5I5K - chains B and L of the 3 polymer chains in the assembly; structure by X-ray diffraction, 4.20 A resolution (low resolution: residue-level contacts below are approximate; hydrogen-bond / salt-bridge calls are withheld).

Chain B:
Molecule: Complement C5
Organism: Homo sapiens
Reference sequence: P01031 (CO5_HUMAN); residues 1-1676 here = UniProt positions 1-1676
Amino-acid sequence (1676 residues; row label = number of the first residue in the row):
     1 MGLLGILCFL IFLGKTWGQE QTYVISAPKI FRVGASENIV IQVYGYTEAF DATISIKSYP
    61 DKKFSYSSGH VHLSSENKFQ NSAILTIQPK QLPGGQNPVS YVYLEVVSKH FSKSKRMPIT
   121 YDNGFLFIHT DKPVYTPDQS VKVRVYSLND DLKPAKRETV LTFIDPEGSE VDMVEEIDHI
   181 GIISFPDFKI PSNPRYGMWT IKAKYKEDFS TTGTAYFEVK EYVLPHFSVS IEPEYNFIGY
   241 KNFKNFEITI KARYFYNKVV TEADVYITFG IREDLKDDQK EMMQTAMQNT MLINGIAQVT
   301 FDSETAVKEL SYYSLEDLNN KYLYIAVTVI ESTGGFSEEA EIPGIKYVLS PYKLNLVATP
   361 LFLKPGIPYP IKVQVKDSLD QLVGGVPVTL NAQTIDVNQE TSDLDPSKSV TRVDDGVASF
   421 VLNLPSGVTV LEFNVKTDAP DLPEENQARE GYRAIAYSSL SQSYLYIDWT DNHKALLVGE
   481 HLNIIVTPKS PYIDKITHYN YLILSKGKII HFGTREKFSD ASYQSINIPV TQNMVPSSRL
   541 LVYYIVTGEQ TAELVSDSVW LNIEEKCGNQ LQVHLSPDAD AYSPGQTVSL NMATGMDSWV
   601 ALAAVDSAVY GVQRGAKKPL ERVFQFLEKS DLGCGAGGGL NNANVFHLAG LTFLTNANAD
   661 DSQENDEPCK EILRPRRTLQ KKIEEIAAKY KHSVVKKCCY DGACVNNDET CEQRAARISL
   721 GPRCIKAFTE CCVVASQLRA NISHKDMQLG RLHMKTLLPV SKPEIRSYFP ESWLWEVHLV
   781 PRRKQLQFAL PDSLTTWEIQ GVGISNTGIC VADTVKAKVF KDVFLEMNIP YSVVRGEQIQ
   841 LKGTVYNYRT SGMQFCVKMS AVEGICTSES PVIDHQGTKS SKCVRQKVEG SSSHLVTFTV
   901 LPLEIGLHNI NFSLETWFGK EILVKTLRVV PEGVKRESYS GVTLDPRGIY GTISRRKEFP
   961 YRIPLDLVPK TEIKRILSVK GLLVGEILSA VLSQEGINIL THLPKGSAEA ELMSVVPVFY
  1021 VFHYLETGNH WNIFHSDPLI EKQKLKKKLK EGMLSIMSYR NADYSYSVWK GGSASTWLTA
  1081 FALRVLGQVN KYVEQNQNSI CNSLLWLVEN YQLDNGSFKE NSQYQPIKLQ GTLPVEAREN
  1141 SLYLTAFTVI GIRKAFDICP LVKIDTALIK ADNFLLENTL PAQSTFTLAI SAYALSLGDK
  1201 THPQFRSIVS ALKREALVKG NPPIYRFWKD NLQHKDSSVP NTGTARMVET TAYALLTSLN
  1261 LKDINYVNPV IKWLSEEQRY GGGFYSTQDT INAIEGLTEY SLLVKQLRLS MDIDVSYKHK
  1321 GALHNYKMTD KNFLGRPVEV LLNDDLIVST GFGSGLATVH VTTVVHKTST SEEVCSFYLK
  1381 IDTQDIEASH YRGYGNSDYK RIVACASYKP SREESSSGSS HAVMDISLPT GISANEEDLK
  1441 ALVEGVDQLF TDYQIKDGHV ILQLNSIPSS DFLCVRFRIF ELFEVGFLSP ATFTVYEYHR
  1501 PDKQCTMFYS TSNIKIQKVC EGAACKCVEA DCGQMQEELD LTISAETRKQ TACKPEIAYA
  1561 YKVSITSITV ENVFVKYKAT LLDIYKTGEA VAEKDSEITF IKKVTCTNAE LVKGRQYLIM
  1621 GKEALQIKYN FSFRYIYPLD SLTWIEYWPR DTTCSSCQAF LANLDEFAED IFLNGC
Unresolved in the structure: 1-19, 671-678, 1388-1396, 1517-1522
Disulfide bonds: Cys567-Cys810, Cys634-Cys669, Cys698-Cys724, Cys699-Cys731, Cys711-Cys732, Cys856-Cys883, Cys866-Cys1527, Cys1101-Cys1159, Cys1375-Cys1505, Cys1405-Cys1474, Cys1532-Cys1606, Cys1553-Cys1676, Cys1654-Cys1657
Covalent attachments: N-acetylglucosamine (NAG) linked to Asn911
What the authors report for this chain:
  - specificity-determining residues: Trp917 (by similarity / conservation)
  - disease-associated variants - R885C, R885H: decreased binding to eculizumab (citing earlier work)

Chain L:
Molecule: Eculizumab light chain (variable domain)
Organism: Homo sapiens
Amino-acid sequence (214 residues; numbered 1 to 214; the number before each row is that of its first residue):
     1 DIQMTQSPSS LSASVGDRVT ITCGASENIY GALNWYQQKP GKAPKLLIYG ATNLADGVPS
    61 RFSGSGSGTD FTLTISSLQP EDFATYYCQN VLNTPLTFGQ GTKVEIKRTV AAPSVFIFPP
   121 SDEQLKSGTA SVVCLLNNFY PREAKVQWKV DNALQSGNSQ ESVTEQDSKD STYSLSSTLT
   181 LSKADYEKHK VYACEVTHQG LSSPVTKSFN RGEC
Unresolved in the structure: 214
Disulfide bonds: Cys23-Cys88, Cys134-Cys194
What the authors report for this chain:
  - mutagenesis - G31H, L33H, N34H, V91H, P95H: decreased binding to Complement C5 (chain B)

Interface between chain B and chain L:
Contacting residue pairs - 6 pairs, chain B then chain L:
  Gly852(B) - Asn93(L)
  Gln854(B) - Leu92(L)
  Trp917(B) - Tyr30(L)
  Trp917(B) - Gly31(L)
  Trp917(B) - Ala32(L)
  Phe918(B) - Tyr30(L)
Interface residues without a listed pair, chain B (7 interface residues in all): Lys887, Val888, Glu889
Interface residues without a listed pair, chain L (8 interface residues in all): Ile29, Val91, Thr94
The authors on this interface:
  - specific contacts: Tyr30(L)-Trp917(B), Ala32(L)-Trp917(B) (hydrophobic contact)
  - epitope / paratope residues, chain B: Ser851(B), Phe918(B)
  - epitope / paratope residues, chain L: Tyr30(L), Thr94(L)
  - hot spots on chain L (mutagenesis) - T94H: decreased binding to Complement C5 (chain B)

In short:
The interface between chain B and chain L involves 7 residues on one side and 8 on the other. The paper
describes a contact between Tyr30(L) and Trp917(B); a hydrophobic contact between Ala32(L) and Trp917(B). From
the paper: G31H, L33H and N34H of chain L, among others, reduce binding to Complement C5 (chain B);
epitope/paratope residues Ser851(B), Phe918(B) and Tyr30(L) among others; 8 substitutions were tested in all.
Chain B is Complement C5 and chain L is Eculizumab light chain (variable domain), both from Homo sapiens; the
structure, Structure of complement C5 in complex with eculizumab, was determined by X-ray diffraction.
